6J2N - chains I and J of the 47 polymer chains in the assembly; structure by electron microscopy, 7.50 A resolution (low resolution: residue-level contacts below are approximate; hydrogen-bond / salt-bridge calls are withheld).

# Chain I
Protein: 26S protease regulatory subunit 4 homolog
Organism: Saccharomyces cerevisiae S288c
UniProtKB: P40327 (PRS4_YEAST); residue numbers follow UniProt; this construct covers 1-437
Chain sequence (437 residues; each row starts with the number of its first residue):
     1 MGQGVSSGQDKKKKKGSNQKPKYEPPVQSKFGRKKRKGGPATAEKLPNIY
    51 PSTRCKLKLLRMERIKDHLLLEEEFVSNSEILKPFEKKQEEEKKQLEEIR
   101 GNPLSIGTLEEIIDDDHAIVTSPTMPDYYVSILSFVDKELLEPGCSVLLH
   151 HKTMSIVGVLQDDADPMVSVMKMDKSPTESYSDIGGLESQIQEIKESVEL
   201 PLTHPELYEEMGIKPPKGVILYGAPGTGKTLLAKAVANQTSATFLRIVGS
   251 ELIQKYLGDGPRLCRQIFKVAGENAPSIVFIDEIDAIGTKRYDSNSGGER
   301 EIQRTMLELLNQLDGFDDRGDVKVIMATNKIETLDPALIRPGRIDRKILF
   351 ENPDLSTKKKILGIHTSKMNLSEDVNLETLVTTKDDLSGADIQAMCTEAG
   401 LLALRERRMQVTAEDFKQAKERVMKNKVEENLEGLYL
Unresolved in the structure: 1-74
Swiss-Prot annotation at these positions:
  - binding site (ATP): G223 to T230
  - lipidation: G2 (N-myristoyl glycine)
  - cross-link (Glycyl lysine isopeptide (Lys-Gly)): K234 (interchain with G-Cter in ubiquitin), K255 (interchain with G-Cter in ubiquitin), K290 (interchain with G-Cter in ubiquitin)
  - mutagenesis: K229 (K229Q: 73% loss of ATPase activity)

# Chain J
Protein: 26S protease regulatory subunit 8 homolog
Organism: Saccharomyces cerevisiae S288c
UniProtKB: Q01939 (PRS8_YEAST); residue numbers follow UniProt; this construct covers 1-405
Chain sequence (405 residues; each row starts with the number of its first residue):
     1 MTAAVTSSNIVLETHESGIKPYFEQKIQETELKIRSKTENVRRLEAQRNA
    51 LNDKVRFIKDELRLLQEPGSYVGEVIKIVSDKKVLVKVQPEGKYIVDVAK
   101 DINVKDLKASQRVCLRSDSYMLHKVLENKADPLVSLMMVEKVPDSTYDMV
   151 GGLTKQIKEIKEVIELPVKHPELFESLGIAQPKGVILYGPPGTGKTLLAR
   201 AVAHHTDCKFIRVSGAELVQKYIGEGSRMVRELFVMAREHAPSIIFMDEI
   251 DSIGSTRVEGSGGGDSEVQRTMLELLNQLDGFETSKNIKIIMATNRLDIL
   301 DPALLRPGRIDRKIEFPPPSVAARAEILRIHSRKMNLTRGINLRKVAEKM
   351 NGCSGADVKGVCTEAGMYALRERRIHVTQEDFELAVGKVMNKNQETAISV
   401 AKLFK
Unresolved in the structure: 1-23, 397-405
Swiss-Prot annotation at these positions:
  - binding site (ATP): G189 to T196
  - modified residue: T2 (N-acetylthreonine)

# Chain I / chain J interface
Pairs across the interface (68):
  R100(I) with D81(J)
  N102(I) with K83(J); D97(J)
  L104(I) with K83(J); I95(J)
  S105(I) with Y94(J); I95(J)
  I106(I) with K93(J); Y94(J); I95(J)
  P123(I) with E91(J); G92(J); K93(J)
  T124(I) with E91(J)
  L148(I) with I95(J)
  H151(I) with Y94(J)
  L160(I) with I95(J)
  D163(I) with K93(J)
  A164(I) with K93(J)
  K172(I) with F234(J); Q278(J); F282(J)
  A224(I) with A303(J)
  P225(I) with A303(J); R306(J)
  T227(I) with R306(J)
  K234(I) with G281(J)
  R246(I) with Q278(J)
  V248(I) with E274(J)
  S250(I) with T271(J); E274(J)
  E251(I) with S227(J); R231(J)
  Q254(I) with I223(J)
  K255(I) with I223(J); E267(J)
  E283(I) with E274(J)
  D285(I) with R270(J)
  A286(I) with R270(J)
  H365(I) with G178(J)
  K368(I) with L177(J)
  M369(I) with L177(J)
  S388(I) with R306(J)
  A390(I) with P307(J)
  D391(I) with L305(J); R306(J); P307(J)
  Q393(I) with A180(J)
  C396(I) with I179(J)
  T397(I) with I179(J); A180(J); R312(J)
  E398(I) with R312(J)
  G400(I) with I179(J)
  L401(I) with E162(J); R312(J)
  L404(I) with L166(J); F174(J)
  R405(I) with E162(J)
  M409(I) with S176(J); L177(J)
  N426(I) with K313(J)
  K427(I) with R312(J); K313(J)
  V428(I) with L305(J); K313(J)
  E429(I) with K313(J)
  E430(I) with L305(J)
Also at the interface, not in a pair above, chain I (55 interface residues in all): G101, P103, Q161, V170, D282, F350, A394, V411, R422
Also at the interface, not in a pair above, chain J (45 interface residues in all): K77, K82, L85, S119, M121, K158, E159, L173, Y188, D301, R309, D311

# Summary
The interface between chain I and chain J involves 55 residues on one side and 45 on the other. From UniProt:
8 ATP-binding residues and one mutagenesis site on chain I; 8 ATP-binding residues on chain J.
Here chain I is 26S protease regulatory subunit 4 homolog and chain J is 26S protease regulatory subunit 8
homolog, both from Saccharomyces cerevisiae S288c. Entry 6J2N (yeast proteasome in substrate-processing state
(C3-b)) was determined by electron microscopy, deposited together with 6J30, 6J2C, 6J2Q and 6J2X.
